PDB entry 8UV4 | electron microscopy, 3.20 A resolution | chains V and L of the 12 polymer chains in the assembly

[Chain V (and L)]
Molecule: CTP synthase
Source organism: Mycobacterium tuberculosis
Notes: chain L of this document is another copy of the same molecule, construct and numbering; everything in this record applies to it too
UniProt: A0A045H225 (A0A045H225_MYCTX); numbering as in UniProt (aligned over 1-586)
Chain sequence (592 residues; row label = number of the first residue in the row):
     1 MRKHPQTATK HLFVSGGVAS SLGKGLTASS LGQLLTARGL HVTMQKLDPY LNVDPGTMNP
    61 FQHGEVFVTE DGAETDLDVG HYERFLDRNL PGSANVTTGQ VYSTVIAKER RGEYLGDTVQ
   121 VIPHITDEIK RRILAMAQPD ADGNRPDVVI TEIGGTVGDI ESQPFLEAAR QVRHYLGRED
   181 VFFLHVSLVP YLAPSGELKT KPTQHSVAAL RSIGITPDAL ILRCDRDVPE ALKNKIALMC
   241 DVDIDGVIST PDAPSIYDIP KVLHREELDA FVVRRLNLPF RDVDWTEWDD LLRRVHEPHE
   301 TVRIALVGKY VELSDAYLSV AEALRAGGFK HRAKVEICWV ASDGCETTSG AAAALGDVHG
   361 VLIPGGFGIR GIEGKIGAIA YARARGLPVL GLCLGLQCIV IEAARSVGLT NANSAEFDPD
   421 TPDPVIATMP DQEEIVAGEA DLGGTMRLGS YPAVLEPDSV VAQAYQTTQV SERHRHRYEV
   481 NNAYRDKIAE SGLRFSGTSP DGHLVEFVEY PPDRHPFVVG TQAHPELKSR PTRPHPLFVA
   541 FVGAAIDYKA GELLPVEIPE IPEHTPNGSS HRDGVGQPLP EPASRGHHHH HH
Unresolved in the structure: 430-442, 553-592
Differences from the reference sequence: expression tag (587-592)
Ligand contacts:
  - substrates (5ZL; [[(2R,3S,4R,5R)-3,4-bis(oxidanyl)-5-(2-oxidanyl-4-phosphonooxy-pyrimidin-1-yl)oxolan-2-yl]methoxy-oxidanyl-phosphoryl] phosphono hydrogen phosphate), molecule 1: Ser20, Lys24, Lys46, Asp48, Pro49, Tyr50, His63, Asp76, Asp78, Glu152, Gly154, Gly155, Asp159, Glu161
  - substrates (5ZL), molecule 2: Leu198, Lys199, Thr200, Lys201, Gln204, Lys235
  - ADP (adenosine-5'-diphosphate): Ser20, Ser21, Leu22, Gly23, Lys24, Gly25, Leu26, Asp78, His81, Glu152, Arg223, Thr250, Pro251, Asp252, Ala253, Ile256, Ile259, Asp315, Leu318
From the paper describing this entry:
  - self-association interface (contacts with another copy of this molecule): Met1 to Pro5
  - binding site for ADP: Pro194
  - mutagenesis - P194S (10-fold), H264R (2-fold): decreased catalytic activity
  - mutagenesis - P194S: unchanged catalytic activity on CTP

[Chain V / chain L interface]
Pairs across the interface (43):
  Met1(V) with Ile244(L); Asp245(L); Val247(L); Ile248(L), hydrophobic; Glu266(L), hydrogen bond (backbone-backbone); Glu267(L), hydrogen bond (backbone-side chain)
  Arg2(V) with Glu267(L)
  Lys3(V) with Glu230(L), salt bridge; Asp245(L)
  His4(V) with Asp245(L), salt bridge; Glu267(L), salt bridge
  Pro5(V) with Asp243(L); Asp245(L)
  Arg38(V) with Phe280(L); Asp282(L), salt bridge
  Glu230(V) with Lys3(L), salt bridge
  Asp243(V) with Pro5(L)
  Ile244(V) with Met1(L)
  Asp245(V) with Met1(L); Lys3(L); His4(L), salt bridge; Pro5(L)
  Val247(V) with Met1(L)
  Ile248(V) with Met1(L), hydrophobic
  His264(V) with Asp282(L), salt bridge
  Glu266(V) with Met1(L)
  Glu267(V) with Met1(L); Arg2(L); Phe280(L); Arg281(L)
  Ala270(V) with Phe280(L)
  Arg274(V) with Asn277(L), hydrogen bond; Pro279(L)
  Asn277(V) with Arg274(L), hydrogen bond
  Pro279(V) with Arg274(L)
  Phe280(V) with Arg38(L); Ala270(L); Phe280(L), hydrophobic
  Asp282(V) with Arg38(L), salt bridge; His264(L), salt bridge; Asp282(L); Val283(L), hydrogen bond (side chain-backbone)
  Val283(V) with Asp282(L), hydrogen bond (backbone-side chain)
Other interface residues (no listed pair), chain V (27 interface residues in all): Thr7, Lys233, Val273, Leu278, Arg281
Other interface residues (no listed pair), chain L (28 interface residues in all): Thr7, Lys233, Asn234, Val273, Leu278

[Summary]
The interface between chain V and chain L involves 27 residues on one side and 28 on the other, with 6
hydrogen bonds and 9 salt bridges. Polar contacts include Lys3(V)-Glu230(L), His4(V)-Asp245(L) and
His4(V)-Glu267(L). The paper reports a binding site for ADP at Pro194(V); P194S and H264R of chain V reduce
catalytic activity.
Both chains are CTP synthase (Mycobacterium tuberculosis). Entry 8UV4 (M. tuberculosis CTP synthase filament
bound to substrates) was determined by electron microscopy, deposited together with 8UV8, 8UV9 and 8UVA.
